Entry 7Z1N (electron microscopy, 3.90 A resolution); this record covers chains O and P of the 17 polymer chains in the assembly.

# Chain O
Name: DNA-directed RNA polymerase III subunit RPC3
From: Saccharomyces cerevisiae W303
UniProtKB: P32349 (RPC3_YEAST); numbering as in UniProt (aligned over 1-654)
Amino-acid sequence (654 residues; row label = number of the first residue in the row):
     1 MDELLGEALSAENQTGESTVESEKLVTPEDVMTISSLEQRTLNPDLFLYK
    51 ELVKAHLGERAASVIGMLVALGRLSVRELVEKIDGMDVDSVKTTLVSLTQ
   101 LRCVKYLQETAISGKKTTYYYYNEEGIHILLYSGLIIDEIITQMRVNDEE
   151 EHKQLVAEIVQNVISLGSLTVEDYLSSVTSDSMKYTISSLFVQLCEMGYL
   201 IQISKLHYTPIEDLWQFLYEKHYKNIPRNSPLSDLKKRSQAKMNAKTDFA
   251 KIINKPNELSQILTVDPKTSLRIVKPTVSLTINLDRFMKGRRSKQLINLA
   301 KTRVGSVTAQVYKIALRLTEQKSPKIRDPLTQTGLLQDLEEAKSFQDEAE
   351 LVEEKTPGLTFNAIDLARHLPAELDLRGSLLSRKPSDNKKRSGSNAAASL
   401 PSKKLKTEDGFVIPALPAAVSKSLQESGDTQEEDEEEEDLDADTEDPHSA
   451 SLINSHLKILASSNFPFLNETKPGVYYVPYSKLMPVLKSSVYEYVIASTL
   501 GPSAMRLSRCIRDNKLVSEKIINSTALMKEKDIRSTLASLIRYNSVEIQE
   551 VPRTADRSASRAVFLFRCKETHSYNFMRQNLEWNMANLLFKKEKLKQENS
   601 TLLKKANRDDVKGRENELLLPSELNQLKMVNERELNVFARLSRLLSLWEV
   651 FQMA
Not modelled in the structure: 1-21, 385-446, 654
Swiss-Prot annotation at these positions:
  - region: L581 to L602 (Leucine-zipper)
  - modified residue: T27 (Phosphothreonine), S392 (Phosphoserine), S394 (Phosphoserine)

# Chain P
Name: DNA-directed RNA polymerase III subunit RPC6
From: Saccharomyces cerevisiae W303
UniProtKB: P32910 (RPC6_YEAST); residues 1-317 here = UniProt positions 1-317
Amino-acid sequence (317 residues; row label = number of the first residue in the row):
     1 MSGMIENGLQLSDNAKTLHSQMMSKGIGALFTQQELQKQMGIGSLTDLMS
    51 IVQELLDKNLIKLVKQNDELKFQGVLESEAQKKATMSAEEALVYSYIEAS
   101 GREGIWSKTIKARTNLHQHVVLKCLKSLESQRYVKSVKSVKFPTRKIYML
   151 YSLQPSVDITGGPWFTDGELDIEFINSLLTIVWRFISENTFPNGFKNFEN
   201 GPKKNVFYAPNVKNYSTTQEILEFITAAQVANVELTPSNIRSLCEVLVYD
   251 DKLEKVTHDCYRVTLESILQMNQGEGEPEAGNKALEDEEEFSIFNYFKMF
   301 PASKHDKEVVYFDEWTI
Not modelled in the structure: 1-161, 273-288
Swiss-Prot annotation at these positions:
  - mutagenesis: E89 (E89A: Cold-sensitive. Abolishes interaction with BRF1/TDS4), R102 to E103 (Cold-sensitive. No effect on interaction with BRF1/TDS4), K135 to K138 (Temperature-sensitive; cold-sensitive. Abolishes interaction with BRF1/TDS4. Stabilizes Pol III open complex formation), K135 (K135A: Cold-sensitive. Abolishes interaction with BRF1/TDS4), D171 to E173 (Cold-sensitive. Abolishes interaction with BRF1/TDS4), D171 (D171H: Cold-sensitive. Abolishes interaction with BRF1/TDS4)

# How chain O and chain P interact
Pairs across the interface (82):
  S36(O) - E314(P)  hydrogen bond
  R40(O) - E314(P)  salt bridge
  R40(O) - I317(P)  hydrogen bond (side chain-backbone)
  P44(O) - W315(P)  hydrophobic
  N298(O) - F291(P)  hydrogen bond (side chain-backbone)
  N298(O) - S292(P)  hydrogen bond
  N298(O) - F294(P)
  L299(O) - F294(P)
  T302(O) - L265(P)
  T302(O) - E266(P)
  T302(O) - F294(P)
  R303(O) - D251(P)  salt bridge
  R303(O) - L265(P)
  G305(O) - F207(P)
  G378(O) - V206(P)
  S379(O) - V206(P)
  S379(O) - F207(P)
  L380(O) - V206(P)  hydrophobic
  L380(O) - F207(P)
  L380(O) - A209(P)  hydrophobic
  L381(O) - V206(P)  hydrophobic
  L381(O) - F207(P)  hydrogen bond (backbone-backbone)
  L381(O) - Y208(P)
  L381(O) - A209(P)  hydrogen bond (backbone-backbone)
  S382(O) - A209(P)
  S382(O) - V212(P)
  R383(O) - Y208(P)
  K384(O) - Y208(P)
  S455(O) - P210(P)
  K458(O) - P210(P)
  I459(O) - P210(P)
  N464(O) - E254(P)  hydrogen bond
  N464(O) - K255(P)
  Y494(O) - D251(P)  hydrogen bond
  Y494(O) - E266(P)
  Y494(O) - F294(P)  hydrophobic
  V495(O) - I293(P)  hydrophobic
  S498(O) - Y296(P)
  T499(O) - F312(P)
  L500(O) - F312(P)  hydrophobic
  P502(O) - D250(P)
  M505(O) - D250(P)
  M505(O) - D251(P)
  R506(O) - D250(P)  salt bridge
  R509(O) - V248(P)
  R509(O) - Y249(P)
  R509(O) - D251(P)
  C510(O) - Y249(P)  hydrophobic
  D513(O) - Y249(P)
  N514(O) - Y249(P)
  T525(O) - V246(P)
  T525(O) - Y249(P)
  L527(O) - W164(P)  hydrophobic
  L527(O) - L170(P)
  L527(O) - I175(P)
  L527(O) - V246(P)
  M528(O) - L170(P)
  K529(O) - I172(P)
  E530(O) - E169(P)
  R542(O) - T316(P)
  Y543(O) - F312(P)  hydrophobic
  Y543(O) - D313(P)  hydrogen bond
  Y543(O) - T316(P)
  F576(O) - W315(P)  hydrophobic
  F576(O) - T316(P)
  M577(O) - F312(P)  hydrophobic
  N580(O) - F312(P)  hydrogen bond (side chain-backbone)
  N580(O) - W315(P)
  W583(O) - E314(P)
  W583(O) - W315(P)
  N584(O) - V310(P)
  N584(O) - Y311(P)  hydrogen bond (side chain-backbone)
  L588(O) - V310(P)  hydrophobic
  K591(O) - K307(P)
  L595(O) - E308(P)
  R633(O) - E308(P)  salt bridge
  V637(O) - E308(P)
  R640(O) - A302(P)
  R640(O) - E308(P)  hydrogen bond (side chain-backbone)
  R643(O) - F291(P)
  R643(O) - M299(P)
  L647(O) - I293(P)  hydrophobic
Also at the interface, not in a pair above, chain O (61 interface residues in all): K301, V304, S306, L487, V491, A497, N523, A526, Q579, S646
Also at the interface, not in a pair above, chain P (40 interface residues in all): P202, N211, E290

# Overview
61 residues of chain O face 40 of chain P across their interface, with 12 hydrogen bonds and 4 salt bridges.
Among the polar pairs are R40(O)-E314(P), R303(O)-D251(P) and R506(O)-D250(P). UniProt lists 10 mutagenesis
sites on chain P.
Here chain O is DNA-directed RNA polymerase III subunit RPC3 and chain P is DNA-directed RNA polymerase III
subunit RPC6, both from Saccharomyces cerevisiae W303. Entry 7Z1N (Structure of yeast RNA Polymerase III Delta
C53-C37-C11) was determined by electron microscopy, deposited together with 7Z1L, 7Z1M and 7Z1O.
